PDB entry 7Q65 | electron microscopy, 3.32 A resolution | chains A and B of the 22 polymer chains in the assembly

# Chain A (and B)
Name: Nuclear pore complex protein Nup98
Organism: Homo sapiens
Notes: chain B of this document is another copy of the same molecule, construct and numbering; everything in this record applies to it too
UniProt: P52948 (NUP98_HUMAN); residue numbers follow UniProt; this construct covers 85-124
Amino-acid sequence (40 residues; numbered 85 to 124; the number before each row is that of its first residue):
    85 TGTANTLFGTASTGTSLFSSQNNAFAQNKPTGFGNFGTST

# Interface between chain A and chain B
Pairs across the interface - 10 pairs, chain A then chain B:
  Thr85(A) with Thr94(B)
  Gly86(A) with Thr94(B), hydrogen bond (backbone-side chain)
  Ala88(A) with Phe102(B), hydrophobic
  Thr90(A) with Ser104(B)
  Phe92(A) with Gln105(B); Asn106(B)
  Thr94(A) with Phe109(B)
  Ala108(A) with Phe92(B)
  Phe109(A) with Leu91(B), hydrophobic; Phe92(B), hydrophobic
Also at the interface, not in a pair above, chain A (10 interface residues in all): Ala95, Asn107
Also at the interface, not in a pair above, chain B (10 interface residues in all): Ser96, Ala108

# Summary
Chain A and chain B each contribute 10 residues to their interface; the contacts include 1 hydrogen bond. The
hydrogen-bonded pair is Gly86(A)-Thr94(B).
Chain A and chain B are both Nuclear pore complex protein Nup98 (Homo sapiens); the structure, Cryo-em
structure of the Nup98 fibril polymorph 2, was determined by electron microscopy, deposited together with
7Q64, 7Q66 and 7Q67.
